PDB entry 6ZCL | electron microscopy, 2.80 A resolution | chains C and D of the 4 polymer chains in the assembly

Chain C:
Molecule: capsid protein VP3
Source organism: Coxsackievirus B3 (strain Nancy)
Notes: EC 3.4.22.29, 3.6.1.15, 3.4.22.28, 2.7.7.48
UniProtKB: P03313 (POLG_CXB3N); residues 1-237 here correspond to UniProt positions 333-569 (UniProt number = residue number + 332)
Amino-acid sequence (237 residues; each row starts with the number of its first residue):
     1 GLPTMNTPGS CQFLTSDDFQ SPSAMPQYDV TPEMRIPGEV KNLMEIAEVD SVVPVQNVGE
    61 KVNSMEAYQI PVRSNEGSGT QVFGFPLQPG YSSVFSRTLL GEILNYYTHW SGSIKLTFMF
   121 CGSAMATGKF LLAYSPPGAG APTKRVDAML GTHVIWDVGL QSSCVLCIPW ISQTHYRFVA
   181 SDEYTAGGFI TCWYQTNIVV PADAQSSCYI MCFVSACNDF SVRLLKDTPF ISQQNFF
Small-molecule neighbours: FHK (4-[[4-[1,3-bis(oxidanylidene)isoindol-2-yl]phenyl]sulfonylamino]benzoic acid): Gln233, Gln234, Asn235, Phe236
Swiss-Prot annotation at these positions:
  - region: Phe236, Phe237 (Amphipathic alpha-helix)
What the authors report for this chain:
  - binding site for FHK: Gln233, Phe236
  - mutagenesis - Q233G, F236G: abolished growth (citing earlier work)

Chain D:
Molecule: capsid protein VP4
Source organism: Coxsackievirus B3 (strain Nancy)
Notes: EC 3.4.22.29, 3.6.1.15, 3.4.22.28, 2.7.7.48
UniProtKB: P03313 (POLG_CXB3N); residues 2-69 here = UniProt positions 2-69
Amino-acid sequence (68 residues; each row starts with the number of its first residue):
     2 GAQVSTQKTG AHETRLNASG NSIIHYTNIN YYKDAASNSA NRQDFTQDPG KFTEPVKDIM
    62 IKSLPALN
Not modelled in the structure: 12-24
Covalently attached groups: myristic acid (MYR) linked to Gly2
Swiss-Prot annotation at these positions:
  - site: Asn69 (Cleavage)
  - lipidation: Gly2 (N-myristoyl glycine)

Chain C / chain D interface:
Pairs across the interface (34):
  Ser16(C) with Arg43(D), hydrogen bond (backbone-side chain)
  Asp18(C) with Ala41(D); Arg43(D), salt bridge
  Gln20(C) with Ile30(D); Asn31(D); Tyr32(D); Tyr33(D); Ser38(D); Ser40(D)
  Ser21(C) with Ser38(D), hydrogen bond (backbone-side chain)
  Pro22(C) with Tyr33(D); Ser38(D)
  Ser23(C) with Asp35(D); Ser38(D), hydrogen bond
  Pro26(C) with Asp35(D)
  Gln27(C) with Lys34(D); Asp35(D), hydrogen bond (backbone-side chain)
  Arg35(C) with Lys52(D)
  Gly38(C) with Phe53(D)
  Glu39(C) with Lys52(D), hydrogen bond (backbone-side chain); Phe53(D)
  Val40(C) with Phe53(D), hydrophobic
  Lys41(C) with Thr47(D), hydrogen bond
  Glu45(C) with Gln48(D); Asp49(D), hydrogen bond (side chain-backbone); Pro50(D); Phe53(D)
  Glu48(C) with Thr54(D)
  Val49(C) with Phe53(D), hydrophobic; Thr54(D)
  Leu160(C) with Asn69(D)
  Gln161(C) with Pro66(D); Ala67(D); Leu68(D)
Also at the interface, not in a pair above, chain C (22 interface residues in all): Phe19, Met25, Asn42, Ile46
Also at the interface, not in a pair above, chain D (24 interface residues in all): Asn29, Ala37, Asn39

In short:
Chain C and chain D form an interface of 22 and 24 residues respectively; the contacts include 7 hydrogen
bonds and 1 salt bridge. Polar pairs include Asp18(C)-Arg43(D), Ser16(C)-Arg43(D) and Ser21(C)-Ser38(D).
Ligands of chain C: compound FHK. The paper reports a binding site for FHK at Gln233(C) and Phe236(C); Q233G
and F236G of chain C abolish growth.
Chain C is capsid protein VP3 and chain D is capsid protein VP4, both from Coxsackievirus B3 (strain Nancy);
the structure, Coxsackievirus B3 in complex with capsid binder compound 17, was determined by electron
microscopy (same publication as 6ZCK and 6ZMS).
